4CRI - chains A and C of the 4 polymer chains in the assembly; structure by X-ray diffraction, 2.35 A resolution.

# Chain A
Protein: Tumor suppressor P53-binding protein 1
From: Homo sapiens
Notes: fragment: tandem tudor domain, residues 1459-1634
Reference sequence: Q12888 (TP53B_HUMAN); residue numbers follow UniProt; this construct covers 1459-1634
Sequence (176 residues; numbered 1459 to 1634; the number before each row is that of its first residue):
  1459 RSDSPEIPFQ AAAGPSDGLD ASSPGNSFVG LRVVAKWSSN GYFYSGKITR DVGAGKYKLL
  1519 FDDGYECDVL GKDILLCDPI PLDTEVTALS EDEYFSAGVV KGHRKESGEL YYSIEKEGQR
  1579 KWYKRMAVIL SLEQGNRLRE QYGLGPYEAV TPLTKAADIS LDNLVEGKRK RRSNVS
Not modelled in the structure: 1459-1484, 1605-1634
Swiss-Prot annotation at these positions:
  - region: Trp1495 to Tyr1523 (Interaction with dimethylated histone H4)
  - motif: Pro1604 to Ser1631 (UDR)
  - modified residue: Ser1460 (Phosphoserine), Ser1462 (Phosphoserine), Ser1474 (Phosphoserine), Thr1609 (Phosphothreonine), Ser1618 (Phosphoserine), Ser1631 (Phosphoserine)
  - cross-link: Lys1563 (Glycyl lysine isopeptide (Lys-Gly) (interchain with G-Cter in SUMO1))
  - mutagenesis: Trp1495 (W1495A/H: Loss of interaction with histone H4 that has been dimethylated at 'Lys-20' (H4K20me2). Abolishes recruitment to double strand breaks ...), Tyr1500 (Y1500A: Reduces affinity for histone H4 that has been dimethylated at 'Lys-20'), Tyr1502 (Y1502A: Reduces affinity for histone H4 that has been dimethylated at 'Lys-20'; Y1502L/Q: Abolishes recruitment to double strand breaks), Asp1521 (D1521A: Loss of interaction with histone H4 that has been dimethylated at 'Lys-20' (H4K20me2). Abolishes recruitment to double strand breaks ...), Tyr1523 (Y1523A: Increases affinity for histone H4 that has been dimethylated at 'Lys-20'. No effect on recruitment to double strand breaks ...), Lys1563 (K1563R: Does not affect monoubiquitination by MSL2), Thr1609 (T1609A: Constitutive recruitment to mitotic DNA lesions, leading to mitotic defects; when associated with A-1618; T1609E: Phosphomimetic mutant that abolishes recruitment to double strand breaks ...), Lys1613 (K1613A: Does not affect recruitment to double strand breaks), Asp1616 (D1616A: Does not affect recruitment to double strand breaks), Ile1617 (I1617A: Strongly reduced recruitment to double strand breaks. Defects in class-switch recombination (CSR)), Ser1618 (S1618A: Constitutive recruitment to mitotic DNA lesions, leading to mitotic defects; when associated with A-1609; S1618D: Phosphomimetic mutant that abolishes recruitment to double strand breaks ...), Leu1619 (L1619A: Strongly reduced recruitment to double strand breaks. Defects in class-switch recombination (CSR). Does not affect interaction with histone H4 dimethylated at 'Lys-20' (H4K20me2) ...), 4 further mutagenesis entries in UniProt
What the authors report for this chain:
  - contacts within the chain: Leu1534-Tyr1600 (backbone contact), Ile1532-Leu1602 (backbone contact)
  - specificity-determining residues: Asp1521 (proposed by the authors, not directly observed)

# Chain C
Protein: RB1 protein
Reference sequence: P78495 (P78495_HUMAN); residues 802-817 here correspond to UniProt positions 27-42 (UniProt number = residue number - 775)
Sequence (17 residues; row label = number of the first residue in the row):
   802 GNIYISPLKS PYKISEC
Not modelled in the structure: 802-803, 811-818
Construct notes: expression tag (818)
Modified residues: Lys810 (n-dimethyl-lysine; MLY)
What the authors report for this chain:
  - post-translational modification sites: Lys810
  - contacts within the chain: Ile806-Ser807 (hydrogen bond)
  - mutagenesis - K810R: abolished binding to 53BP1
  - post-translational modification sites: Ser807 (citing earlier work)
  - mutagenesis - K810R: decreased growth

# How chain A and chain C interact
Pairs across the interface - 25 pairs, chain A then chain C:
  Trp1495(A) with Lys810(C)
  Asn1498(A) with Leu809(C), hydrogen bond (side chain-backbone); Lys810(C)
  Tyr1500(A) with Pro808(C), hydrophobic
  Tyr1502(A) with Pro808(C); Lys810(C)
  Asp1521(A) with Lys810(C)
  Tyr1523(A) with Lys810(C)
  Leu1547(A) with Tyr805(C), hydrophobic; Ile806(C); Ser807(C)
  Ser1548(A) with Tyr805(C); Ile806(C), hydrogen bond (backbone-backbone)
  Glu1549(A) with Ile804(C); Tyr805(C); Ile806(C)
  Glu1551(A) with Ile806(C)
  Tyr1552(A) with Ile806(C), hydrophobic
  Phe1553(A) with Ile806(C); Ser807(C); Pro808(C)
  Lys1582(A) with Tyr805(C)
  Met1584(A) with Tyr805(C)
  Ala1585(A) with Tyr805(C)
  Ile1587(A) with Pro808(C), hydrophobic
Interface residues without a listed pair, chain A (18 interface residues in all): Phe1519, Asp1550
The authors on this interface:
  - residue pairs: Trp1495(A)-Lys810(C), Asn1498(A)-Leu809(C) (hydrogen bond), Tyr1500(A)-Pro808(C), Tyr1502(A)-Lys810(C), Phe1519(A)-Lys810(C), Asp1521(A)-Lys810(C), Tyr1523(A)-Lys810(C), Ser1548(A)-Ile806(C) (backbone contact), Phe1553(A)-Pro808(C), Ile1587(A)-Pro808(C)
  - interface residues, chain A: Glu1549(A), Asp1550(A), Glu1551(A), Lys1582(A), Met1584(A)
  - interface residues, chain C: Ile804(C), Pro808(C)

# Overview
Chain A and chain C form an interface of 18 and 7 residues respectively; the contacts include 2 hydrogen
bonds. Polar pairs include Asn1498(A)-Leu809(C) and Ser1548(A)-Ile806(C). The paper describes contacts between
Trp1495(A) and Lys810(C), Tyr1500(A) and Pro808(C) and Tyr1502(A) and Lys810(C) among others; a hydrogen bond
between Asn1498(A) and Leu809(C); a backbone contact between Ser1548(A) and Ile806(C). From the paper: K810R
of chain C abolishes binding to 53BP1; interface residues Glu1549(A), Asp1550(A) and Ile804(C) among others.
Here chain A is Tumor suppressor P53-binding protein 1 (Homo sapiens) and chain C is RB1 protein. Entry 4CRI
(Crystal Structure of 53BP1 tandem tudor domains in complex with methylated K810 Rb peptide) was determined by
X-ray diffraction.
